PDB entry 7PI9 | electron microscopy, 6.30 A resolution (low resolution: residue-level contacts below are approximate; hydrogen-bond / salt-bridge calls are withheld) | chains p and 3 of the 55 polymer chains in the assembly

Chain p:
Protein: 50S ribosomal protein L20
From: Mycoplasma pneumoniae M129
UniProt: P78023 (RL20_MYCPN); numbering as in UniProt (aligned over 1-127)
Sequence (127 residues; numbered 1 to 127; the number before each row is that of its first residue):
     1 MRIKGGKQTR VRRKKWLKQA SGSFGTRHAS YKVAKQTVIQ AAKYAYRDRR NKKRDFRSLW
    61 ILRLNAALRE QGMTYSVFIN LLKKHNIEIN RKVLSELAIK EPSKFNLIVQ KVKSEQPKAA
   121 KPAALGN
Not modelled in the structure: 115-127

Chain 3:
Molecule: 23S ribosomal RNA
From: Mycoplasma pneumoniae M129
Sequence (2907 nucleotides; each row starts with the number of its first residue):
     1 UACAAUAAGU UACUAAGGGC UUAUGGUGGA UGCCUUGGCA CUAAUAGGCG AUGAAGGACG
    61 UGUUAACCUG CGAUAAGCUU CGGGUAGGUG GUAAGAACCU CAGAUCCGGA GAUUUCCGAA
   121 UGGAGCAAUC CGGUAGUUGG AAACAGCUAU CAUUAAUUGA UGAAUAAAUA GUCAAUUAAA
   181 GCAAUACGUG GUGAAGUGAA ACAUCUCAGU AGCCACAGGA AAAGAAAACG AAUGUGAUUC
   241 CGUGUGUAGU GGCGAGCGAA AGCGGAACAG GCCAAACUUA UCAUUAGAUA GGGGUUGUAG
   301 GGCUUGCAAU GUGGACUUGA AAACGAUAGA AGAAGCUGUU GGAAAGCAGC GCGCAAAAGG
   361 GUGAUAGCCC CGUAUUUGAA AUUGUUUUCA UACCUAGCGA GAUCCCUGAG UAGCUCGGAA
   421 AACGUUAUUU UGAGUGAAUC UGCCCAGACC AUUGGGUAAG CCUAAAUACU AAUUAGUGAC
   481 CGAUAGCGAA ACAGUACCGU GAGGGAAAGG UGAAAAGAAC CCAGAGAUGG GAGUGAAAUA
   541 GAUUCUGAAA CCAUAUGCCU ACAACGUGUC AGAGCACAUU AAUGUGUGAU GGCGUGCGUU
   601 UUGAAGUAUG AGCCGGCGAG UUAUGAUAGC AAGCGUUAGU UAACCAGGAG AUGGGGAGCU
   661 GUAGCGAAAG CGAGUUUUAA AAGAGCGUUU GUUUGUUAUU AUAGACCCGA AACGGGUUGA
   721 GCUAGUCAUG AGCAGGUUGA AGGUUGAGUA ACAUCAACUG GAGGACCGAA CCGACUCUCG
   781 UUGAAACGAU AGCGGAUGAC UUGUGAUUAG GGGUGAAAUU CCAAUCGAAA UCCGUGAUAG
   841 CUGGUUCUCG UCGAAAUAGC UUUAAGGCUA GCGUGAGAUC ACAAAUAAGU GGAGGUAAAG
   901 CUACUGAAUG UAUGAUGGCG CCACCUAGGC GUACUGAAUA CAAUUAAACU CUGAAUGCCA
   961 UUUAUUUUAU UCUCGCAGUC AGACAGUGGG GGAUAAGCUU CAUUGUCAAG AGGGGAAGAG
  1021 CCCAGAUCAU UAAAUAAGGU CCCCAAAAUA UACUAAGUGG AAAAGGAUGU GAAAGUGCUA
  1081 AAACAGCAAG GAUGUUGGCU UAGAAGCAGC CAUCGUUUAA AGAGUGCGUA ACAGCUCACU
  1141 UGUCGAGUGU UUUUGCGCCG AAGAUGUAAC GGGGCUAAGU AUAUUACCGA AUUUAUGGAU
  1201 AAGAUUUAUA UCUUGUGGUA GACGAGCGUU GUAUUGGAGU UGAAGUCAAA GCGUGAGCAU
  1261 UGGUGGAUCC AAUACAAGUG AGAAUGCCGG CAUGAGUAAC GCUUGGGAGU GAGAAUCUCC
  1321 CAAACCGAUU GACUAAGGUU UCCUGGACCA GGGUCGUCCU UCCAGGGUUA GUCUGGACCU
  1381 AAGCUGAGGC UGAAAAGCGU AGGCGAUGGA CAACAGGUUA AUAUUCCUGU ACUUACAGUU
  1441 AGACUGAUGG AGUGACAAAG AAGGUUUUCC ACCCCCAUAA UUGGAUUUGG GGAUAAAUCA
  1501 UAAGGUGGUA CAAUAGGCAA AUCCGUUGUG CAUAACAUUG AGUGAUGAUG UCGAGUGAAU
  1561 GAGUGAUCAA GUAGCGAAGG UGGUAUUAAU CAUGCUUUCA AGAAAAGCUU CUAGGGUUAA
  1621 UCUAGCUGUA ACCAGUACCG AGAACGAACA CACGUAGUCA AGGAGAGGAU CCUAAGGUUA
  1681 GCGAGUGAAC UAUAGCCAAG GAACUCUGCA AAUUAACCCC GUAAGUUAGC GAGAAGGGGU
  1741 GCUUAUGUAA AAGUAAGCCG CAGUGAAGAA CGAGGGGGGA CUGUUUAACU AAAACACAAC
  1801 UCUAUGCCAA ACCGUAAGGU GAUGUAUAUG GGGUGACACC UGCCCAGUGC UGGAAGGUUA
  1861 AAGAAGGAGG UUAGCGCAAG CGAAGCUUUU AACUGAAGCC CCAGUGAACG GCGGCCGUAA
  1921 CUAUAACGGU CCUAAGGUAG CGAAAUUCCU AGUCGGGUAA AUUCCGUCCC GCUUGAAUGG
  1981 UGUAACCAUC UCUUGACUGU CUCGGCUAUA GACUCGGUGA AAUCCAGGUA CGGGUGAAGA
  2041 CACCCGUUAG GCGCAACGGG ACGGAAAGAC CCCGUGAAGC UUUACUGUAG CUUAAUAUUG
  2101 AUCAGGACAU UAUCAUGUAG AGAAUAGGUA GGAGCAAUCG AUGCAAGUUC GCUAGGACUU
  2161 GUUGAUGCGA AAGGUGGAAU ACUACCCUUG GUUGUGUGCU GUUCUAAUUG GUAACUGUUA
  2221 UCCAGUUUCA AGACAGUGUU AGGUGGGCAG UUUGACUGGG GCGGUCGCCU CCUAAAAGGU
  2281 AACGGAGGCG UACAAAGGUA CCUUCAGUAC GGUUGGAAAU CGUAUGUAGA GUGUAAUGGU
  2341 GUAAGGGUGC UUGACUGUGA GACAUACAGG UCGAACAGGU GAGAAAUCAG GUCAUAGUGA
  2401 UCCGGUGGUC CAGUAUGGAA UGGCCAUCGC UCAACGGAUA AAAGCUACUC CGGGGAUAAC
  2461 AGGCUGAUAC UGCCCAAGAG UUCAUAUCGA CGGCAGUGUU UGGCACCUCG AUGUCGACUC
  2521 AUCUCAUCCU CGAGCUGAAG CAGGUUCGAA GGGUUCGGCU GUUCGCCGAU UAAAGAGAUA
  2581 CGUGAGUUGG GUUCAAACCG UCGUGAGACA GGUUGGUCCC UAUCUAUUGU GCCCGUAGGA
  2641 AGAUUGAAGA GUGUUGCUUC UAGUACGAGA GGACCGAAGC GAGGACACCU CUUAUGCUCC
  2701 AGUUGUAGCG CCAGCUGCAC CGCUGGGUAG UAACGUGUCU AUUAGAUAAA CGCUGAAAGC
  2761 AUCUAAGUGU GAAACUAUCU CAAAGAUUAA UCUUCCCAUU UCGCAAGAAA GUAAGAGCCG
  2821 UCAAAGACGA UGACGUUGAU AGGUUACAGG UGUAAGCAUA GUGAUAUGUU GAGCUGAGUA
  2881 AUACUAAUUG CUCGAGGACU UAUUGGA
Not modelled in the structure: 1-7, 923-927, 1560-1569, 2901-2907

Interface between chain p and chain 3:
Pairs across the interface (117):
  Met1(p) - A479(3)
  Met1(p) - C480(3)
  Met1(p) - C481(3)
  Met1(p) - U1230(3)
  Met1(p) - G1231(3)
  Met1(p) - G1278(3)
  Arg2(p) - C481(3)
  Arg2(p) - G482(3)
  Arg2(p) - A485(3)
  Arg2(p) - G486(3)
  Arg2(p) - G1278(3)
  Ile3(p) - U1230(3)
  Ile3(p) - G1278(3)
  Lys4(p) - G32(3)
  Lys4(p) - C481(3)
  Lys4(p) - G482(3)
  Lys4(p) - C617(3)
  Gly5(p) - C617(3)
  Lys7(p) - G1245(3)
  Lys7(p) - U1246(3)
  Gln8(p) - G1228(3)
  Gln8(p) - U1229(3)
  Thr9(p) - G616(3)
  Thr9(p) - A1281(3)
  Arg10(p) - A548(3)
  Arg10(p) - A549(3)
  Arg10(p) - C1247(3)
  Arg12(p) - A1281(3)
  Arg12(p) - G1282(3)
  Arg13(p) - G615(3)
  Arg13(p) - G1282(3)
  Lys14(p) - C1247(3)
  Lys14(p) - A1248(3)
  Lys15(p) - A1256(3)
  Lys15(p) - G1257(3)
  Ser21(p) - U21(3)
  Gly22(p) - C20(3)
  Gly22(p) - U21(3)
  Gly22(p) - G568(3)
  Ser23(p) - C20(3)
  Ser23(p) - G568(3)
  Phe24(p) - G19(3)
  Phe24(p) - U567(3)
  Phe24(p) - G568(3)
  Phe24(p) - G2028(3)
  Gly25(p) - C20(3)
  Thr26(p) - C551(3)
  Arg27(p) - A2026(3)
  Arg27(p) - G2027(3)
  His28(p) - C20(3)
  His28(p) - U21(3)
  Ala29(p) - A550(3)
  Ser30(p) - C613(3)
  Ser30(p) - C614(3)
  Tyr31(p) - C614(3)
  Tyr31(p) - G1282(3)
  Lys32(p) - A611(3)
  Lys32(p) - C613(3)
  Lys32(p) - C614(3)
  Lys32(p) - G1282(3)
  Val33(p) - A2026(3)
  Lys35(p) - G1282(3)
  Gln36(p) - G596(3)
  Gln36(p) - C597(3)
  Gln36(p) - G1282(3)
  Ala41(p) - G568(3)
  Tyr44(p) - U567(3)
  Tyr44(p) - G594(3)
  Ala45(p) - U569(3)
  Tyr46(p) - C1028(3)
  Tyr46(p) - A1191(3)
  Arg47(p) - C593(3)
  Arg47(p) - G594(3)
  Asp48(p) - U569(3)
  Asp48(p) - G592(3)
  Arg49(p) - A1029(3)
  Arg49(p) - U1030(3)
  Arg50(p) - A1029(3)
  Arg50(p) - A1191(3)
  Lys52(p) - U1030(3)
  Lys52(p) - U1031(3)
  Lys53(p) - U1031(3)
  Lys53(p) - A1191(3)
  Arg54(p) - G1013(3)
  Phe56(p) - U1031(3)
  Arg57(p) - A1033(3)
  Arg57(p) - A1034(3)
  Arg57(p) - G1189(3)
  Arg57(p) - A1190(3)
  Ser58(p) - A1045(3)
  Trp60(p) - U1031(3)
  Trp60(p) - A1032(3)
  Trp60(p) - A1033(3)
  Ile61(p) - C1188(3)
  Ile61(p) - G1189(3)
  Leu62(p) - A1045(3)
  Leu62(p) - A1046(3)
  Asn65(p) - A1046(3)
  Arg69(p) - A1047(3)
  Thr74(p) - A1047(3)
  Tyr75(p) - A1046(3)
  Tyr75(p) - A1047(3)
  Tyr75(p) - C1187(3)
  Tyr75(p) - C1188(3)
  Ser76(p) - A1046(3)
  Ser76(p) - A1047(3)
  Ser76(p) - A1186(3)
  Ser76(p) - C1187(3)
  Ile79(p) - C1187(3)
  Asn80(p) - A1186(3)
  Asn80(p) - C1187(3)
  Arg91(p) - A1032(3)
  Arg91(p) - A1033(3)
  Lys92(p) - A1033(3)
  Lys92(p) - A1034(3)
  Lys92(p) - C1188(3)
  Val93(p) - A1032(3)
Other interface residues (no listed pair), chain p (59 interface residues in all): Gly6, Gln40, Lys43, Asn51
Other interface residues (no listed pair), chain 3 (69 interface residues in all): C570, U587, G1012, A1026, U1035, A1048, A1277, C2025

Overview:
59 residues of chain p face 69 of chain 3 across their interface.
Here chain p is 50S ribosomal protein L20 and chain 3 is 23S ribosomal RNA, both from Mycoplasma pneumoniae
M129. Entry 7PI9 (70S ribosome with EF-Tu-tRNA and P-site tRNA in spectinomycin-treated Mycoplasma pneumoniae
cells) was determined by electron microscopy, deposited together with 7OOC, 7OOD, 7P6Z, 7PAH, 7PAI, 7PAJ and
23 further entries.
